3H1K - chains P and S of the 20 polymer chains in the assembly; structure by X-ray diffraction, 3.48 A resolution.

Chain P:
Protein: Cytochrome b
From: Gallus gallus
Notes: EC 1.10.2.2
UniProt: P18946 (CYB_CHICK); numbering as in UniProt (aligned over 1-380)
Amino-acid sequence (380 residues; numbered 1 to 380; the number before each row is that of its first residue):
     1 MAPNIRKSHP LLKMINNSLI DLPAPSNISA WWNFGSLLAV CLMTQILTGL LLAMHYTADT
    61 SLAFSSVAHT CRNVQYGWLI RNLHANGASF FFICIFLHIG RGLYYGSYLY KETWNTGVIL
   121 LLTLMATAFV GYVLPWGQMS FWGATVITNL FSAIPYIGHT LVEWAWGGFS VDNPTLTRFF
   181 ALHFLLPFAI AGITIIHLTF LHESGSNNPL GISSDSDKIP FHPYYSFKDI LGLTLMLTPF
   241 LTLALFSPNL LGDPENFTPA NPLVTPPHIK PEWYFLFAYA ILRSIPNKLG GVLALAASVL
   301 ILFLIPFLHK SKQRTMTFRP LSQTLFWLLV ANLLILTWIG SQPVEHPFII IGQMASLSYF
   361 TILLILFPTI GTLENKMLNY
Not modelled in the structure: 1
Curated features (UniProtKB/Swiss-Prot):
  - binding site (heme b): His84, His98, His183, His197
  - binding site (a ubiquinone): His202
Bound ions: heme Fe site 1: His84, His183; heme Fe site 2: His98, His197; Zn2+: Glu255, His268 (shared with 1 residue of chain Q)
Residues lining bound ligands:
  - heme (HEM), molecule 1: Trp32, Phe34, Gly35, Ser36, Leu38, Ala39, Ile95, His98, Ile99, Arg101, Ser107, Tyr108, Tyr110, Thr113, Trp114, Gly117, Val118, Leu120, Leu121, Ile190, Thr194, His197, Leu198, Leu201, Ser206, Asn207
  - heme (HEM), molecule 2: Leu42, Gln45, Ile46, Gly49, Leu50, Leu52, Ala53, Tyr56, Val67, Arg81, His84, Ala85, Ala88, Leu124, Thr127, Ala128, Gly131, Tyr132, Leu134, Pro135, Phe180, His183, Phe184, Pro187, Ile190, Tyr274
  - IKR (methyl (2E)-{2-[(4-iodo-2,5-dimethylphenoxy)methyl]phenyl}(methoxyimino)ethanoate): Met125, Ala128, Phe129, Tyr132, Val133, Met139, Ser140, Gly143, Ala144, Ile147, Ile269, Lys270, Pro271, Glu272, Tyr274, Phe275, Ala278, Tyr279, Leu295
  - UQ (Coenzyme Q10, (2Z,6E,10Z,14E,18E,22E,26Z)-isomer): Ser18, Leu19, Leu22, Pro23, Ala24, Ile28, Ser36, Ala39, Leu198, Leu201, His202, Ser206, Phe221, Tyr225, Asp229
From the paper describing this entry:
  - binding site for Zn2+: Glu255, His268

Chain S:
Protein: Mitochondrial ubiquinol-cytochrome C reductase 14 kDa protein
From: Gallus gallus
Notes: EC 1.10.2.2
Amino-acid sequence (110 residues; each row starts with the number of its first residue):
     1 AARATVAGGG RLMDRIRKWY YNAAGFNKYG LMRDDTLYED DDVKEALKRL PEDLYNERMF
    61 RIKRALDLSL KHRILPKEQW VKYEEDKPYL EPYLKEVIRE RLEREAWNKK
Not modelled in the structure: 1-9

Interface between chain P and chain S:
Contacting residue pairs (47; chain P residue first):
  Ser26(P) - Leu70(S)
  Asn27(P) - Leu66(S)
  Asn27(P) - Ser69(S)
  Asn27(P) - Leu70(S)
  Leu109(P) - Tyr38(S)
  Asn208(P) - Leu66(S)
  Leu210(P) - Ala65(S)
  Leu210(P) - Leu66(S)  hydrophobic
  Ile212(P) - Asp35(S)
  Ile212(P) - Thr36(S)
  Ile212(P) - Ile62(S)  hydrophobic
  Ser213(P) - Glu39(S)  hydrogen bond (backbone-side chain)
  Ser213(P) - Ile62(S)
  Ser213(P) - Leu66(S)
  Ser214(P) - Leu66(S)
  Ser216(P) - Met59(S)
  Ser216(P) - Ile62(S)
  Ser216(P) - Lys63(S)  hydrogen bond (backbone-side chain)
  Ser216(P) - Leu66(S)
  Asp217(P) - Lys63(S)  salt bridge
  Lys312(P) - Leu37(S)
  Lys312(P) - Tyr38(S)  hydrogen bond (backbone-backbone)
  Gln313(P) - Thr36(S)  hydrogen bond
  Phe318(P) - Tyr20(S)
  Phe318(P) - Ala24(S)
  Phe318(P) - Phe26(S)  hydrophobic
  Phe318(P) - Tyr29(S)  hydrophobic
  Phe318(P) - Leu31(S)  hydrophobic
  Phe318(P) - Thr36(S)
  Arg319(P) - Tyr20(S)
  Pro320(P) - Tyr20(S)  hydrophobic
  Pro320(P) - Ala23(S)  hydrophobic
  Pro320(P) - Ala24(S)
  Glu374(P) - Tyr20(S)  hydrogen bond
  Lys376(P) - Arg17(S)  hydrogen bond (backbone-side chain)
  Met377(P) - Ile16(S)  hydrophobic
  Met377(P) - Arg17(S)
  Met377(P) - Trp19(S)  hydrophobic
  Met377(P) - Tyr20(S)  hydrophobic
  Leu378(P) - Tyr20(S)  hydrophobic
  Leu378(P) - Arg33(S)  hydrogen bond (backbone-side chain)
  Asn379(P) - Arg17(S)  hydrogen bond
  Asn379(P) - Arg33(S)  hydrogen bond (backbone-side chain)
  Asn379(P) - Glu91(S)
  Tyr380(P) - Arg33(S)  hydrogen bond
  Tyr380(P) - Asp34(S)  hydrogen bond
  Tyr380(P) - Leu37(S)
Interface residues without a listed pair, chain P (25 interface residues in all): Pro209, Gly211, Arg314, Thr317
Interface residues without a listed pair, chain S (25 interface residues in all): Gly25

In short:
The chain P/chain S interface involves 25 residues from each chain, with 11 hydrogen bonds and 1 salt bridge.
Polar pairs include Asp217(P)-Lys63(S), Ser213(P)-Glu39(S) and Ser216(P)-Lys63(S). Chain P binds heme,
compound IKR and compound UQ. The paper reports a binding site for Zn2+ at Glu255(P) and His268(P).
Chain P is Cytochrome b and chain S is Mitochondrial ubiquinol-cytochrome C reductase 14 kDa protein, both
from Gallus gallus; the structure, Chicken cytochrome BC1 complex with ZN++ and an iodinated derivative of
kresoxim-methyl bound, was determined by X-ray diffraction.
